PDB entry 6N4F | X-ray diffraction, 3.01 A resolution | chains A and C of the 6 polymer chains in the assembly

Chain A (and C):
Protein: Hemagglutinin HA1
Source organism: unidentified influenza virus
Notes: chain C of this document is another copy of the same molecule, construct and numbering; everything in this record applies to it too
UniProt: A0A218KIQ1 (A0A218KIQ1_9INFA); residues 1-329 here correspond to UniProt positions 17-345 (UniProt number = residue number + 16)
Sequence (334 residues; row label = number of the first residue in the row; numbers below 1 keep their minus sign (Ala-4 is residue -4)):
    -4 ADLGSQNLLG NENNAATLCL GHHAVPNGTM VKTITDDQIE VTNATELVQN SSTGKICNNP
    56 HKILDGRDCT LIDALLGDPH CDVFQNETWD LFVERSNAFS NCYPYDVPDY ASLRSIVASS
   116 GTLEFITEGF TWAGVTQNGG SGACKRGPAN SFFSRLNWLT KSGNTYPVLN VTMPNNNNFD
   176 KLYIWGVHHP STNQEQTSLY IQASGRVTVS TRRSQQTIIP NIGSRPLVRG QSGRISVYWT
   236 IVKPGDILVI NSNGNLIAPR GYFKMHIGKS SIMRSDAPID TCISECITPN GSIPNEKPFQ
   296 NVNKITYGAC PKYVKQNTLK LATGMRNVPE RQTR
Unresolved in the structure: -4 to 7, 325-329
Disulfide bonds: Cys52-Cys277, Cys64-Cys76, Cys97-Cys139, Cys281-Cys305
Sequence notes: expression tag (-4 to 0)
Reported in the primary citation:
  - specificity-determining residues: Gln226, Gly228 (proposed by the authors, not directly observed)

Interface between chain A and chain C:
Pairs across the interface - 20 pairs, chain A then chain C:
  Asp101(A) with Gln210(C), hydrogen bond
  His184(A) with Gln210(C)
  Asn216(A) with Thr212(C)
  Ile217(A) with Arg201(C), hydrogen bond (backbone-side chain)
  Gly218(A) with Arg201(C); Asn246(C)
  Ser219(A) with Asn165(C); Ser205(C); Val244(C); Asn246(C)
  Arg220(A) with Ser205(C); Gln210(C), hydrogen bond
  Pro221(A) with Ser205(C); Thr206(C); Arg207(C); Val244(C), hydrophobic
  Val223(A) with Arg207(C)
  Arg229(A) with Thr206(C); Arg207(C)
  Ser231(A) with Gln210(C), hydrogen bond
Interface residues without a listed pair, chain A (12 interface residues in all): Tyr100
Interface residues without a listed pair, chain C (13 interface residues in all): Thr203, Arg208, Ile214, Ile242

Overview:
Chain A and chain C form an interface of 12 and 13 residues respectively, with 4 hydrogen bonds. Polar
contacts include Asp101(A)-Gln210(C), Ile217(A)-Arg201(C) and Arg220(A)-Gln210(C). The paper reports
specificity determinants Gln226(A) and Gly228(A).
Both chains are Hemagglutinin HA1 (unidentified influenza virus). Entry 6N4F (The crystal structure of
hemagglutinin from A/canine/IL/11613/2015 (H3N2) influenza virus) was determined by X-ray diffraction (same
publication as 6N4D).
